PDB entry 7M62 | electron microscopy, 3.90 A resolution | chains A and C of the 10 polymer chains in the assembly

[Chain A (and C)]
Name: Islet amyloid polypeptide
Notes: fragment: C-terminal amidated peptide; chain C of this document is another copy of the same molecule, construct and numbering; everything in this record applies to it too
Reference sequence: P10997 (IAPP_HUMAN); residues 1-37 here correspond to UniProt positions 34-70 (UniProt number = residue number + 33)
Amino-acid sequence (38 residues; numbered 1 to 38; the number before each row is that of its first residue):
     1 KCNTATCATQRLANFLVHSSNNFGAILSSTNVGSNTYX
Unresolved in the structure: 1-5
Modified residues: NH2 (amino group) at position 38
Differences from the reference sequence: amidation (38)
What the authors report for this chain:
  - conformationally variable residues (order/disorder transition): T6 to L12

[How chain A and chain C interact]
Contacting residue pairs (8; chain A residue first):
  N22(A) - F15(C)
  F23(A) - Q10(C)
  F23(A) - L12(C)  hydrophobic
  A25(A) - Q10(C)
  L27(A) - A8(C)  hydrophobic
  L27(A) - Q10(C)
  S28(A) - T6(C)
  S28(A) - A8(C)

[Overview]
Chain A and chain C each contribute 5 residues to their interface. The paper reports conformational
variability at T6(A).
Both chains are Islet amyloid polypeptide. Entry 7M62 (Cryo-EM structure of human islet amyloid polypeptide
(hIAPP, or amylin) fibrils seeded by patient extracted fibrils ...) was determined by electron microscopy
(same publication as 7M61, 7M64 and 7M65).
